6Q45 - chains F and G of the 8 polymer chains in the assembly; structure by X-ray diffraction, 3.60 A resolution.

# Chain F
Molecule: ATP synthase subunit beta
From: Fusobacterium nucleatum subsp. nucleatum ATCC 25586
UniProtKB: Q8RGE2 (ATPB_FUSNN); residue numbers follow UniProt; this construct covers 1-462
Sequence (462 residues; row label = number of the first residue in the row):
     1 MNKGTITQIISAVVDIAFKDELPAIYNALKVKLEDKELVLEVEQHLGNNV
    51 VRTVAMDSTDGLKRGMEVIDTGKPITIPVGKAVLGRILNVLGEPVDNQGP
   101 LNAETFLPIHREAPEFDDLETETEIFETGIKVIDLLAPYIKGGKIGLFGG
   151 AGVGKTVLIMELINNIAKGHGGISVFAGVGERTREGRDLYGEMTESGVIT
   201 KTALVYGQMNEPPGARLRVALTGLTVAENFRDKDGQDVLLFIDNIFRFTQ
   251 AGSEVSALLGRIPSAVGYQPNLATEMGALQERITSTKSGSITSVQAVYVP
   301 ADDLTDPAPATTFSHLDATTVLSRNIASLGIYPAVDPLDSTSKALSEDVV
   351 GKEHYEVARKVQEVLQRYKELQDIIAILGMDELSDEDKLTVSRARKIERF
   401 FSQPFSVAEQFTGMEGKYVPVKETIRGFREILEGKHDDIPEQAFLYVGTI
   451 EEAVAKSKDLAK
Bound ions: Mg2+: Thr-156 (together with ADP)
Ligand contacts:
  - ADP (adenosine-5'-diphosphate): Gly-150, Ala-151, Gly-152, Val-153, Gly-154, Lys-155, Thr-156, Val-157, Arg-182, Tyr-332, Pro-333, Phe-405, Ala-408, Phe-411
  - ATP (adenosine-5'-triphosphate): Lys-343, Tyr-355, Arg-359
Swiss-Prot annotation at these positions:
  - binding site (ATP): Gly-149 to Thr-156
Reported in the primary citation:
  - Mg2+ coordination: Thr-156
  - binding site for ADP: Tyr-332, Phe-411

# Chain G
Molecule: ATP synthase gamma chain
From: Fusobacterium nucleatum subsp. nucleatum ATCC 25586
UniProtKB: Q8RGE1 (ATPG_FUSNN); residue numbers follow UniProt; this construct covers 1-282
Sequence (282 residues; row label = number of the first residue in the row):
     1 MPGMKEIKSRIKSVQSTRQITNAMEIVSTTKFKRYSKLVTESRPYEESMR
    51 KILGNIASGVKNEGHPLFDGRKEVKSIAIIVITSDRGLCGSFNSSTLKEL
   101 EKLVEKNKNKNITIIPFGRKAIDFITKRNYEFSESFSKISPDEMNKIAGE
   151 ISEEVVEKYNNHIYDEVYVIYNKFISALRYDLTCERIIPITRPEVELNSE
   201 YIFEPSTEYILSALLPRFINLQIYQAILNNTASEHSARKNSMSSATDNAD
   251 EMIKTLNIKYNRNRQSAITQEITEIVGGASAL
Unresolved in the structure: 1

# Chain F / chain G interface
Pairs across the interface (10):
  Ala-301(F) with Arg-262(G), hydrogen bond (backbone-side chain)
  Asp-373(F) with Arg-10(G), salt bridge
  Ala-376(F) with Asn-248(G), hydrogen bond (backbone-side chain); Met-252(G), hydrophobic
  Ile-377(F) with Ala-245(G); Asn-248(G); Met-252(G), hydrophobic
  Asp-381(F) with Gly-90(G); Ser-91(G)
  Glu-382(F) with Gly-90(G)
Other interface residues (no listed pair), chain F (10 interface residues in all): Ile-262, Ile-375, Leu-378, Lys-388
Other interface residues (no listed pair), chain G (11 interface residues in all): Ser-94, Ser-244, Ala-249, Ala-281

# Summary
The interface between chain F and chain G involves 10 residues on one side and 11 on the other, with 2
hydrogen bonds and 1 salt bridge. Among the polar pairs are Asp-373(F)/Arg-10(G), Ala-301(F)/Arg-262(G) and
Ala-376(F)/Asn-248(G). From the paper: a binding site for ADP at Tyr-332(F) and Phe-411(F); Mg2+ coordination
by Thr-156(F).
Here chain F is ATP synthase subunit beta and chain G is ATP synthase gamma chain, both from Fusobacterium
nucleatum subsp. nucleatum ATCC 25586. Entry 6Q45 (F1-ATPase from Fusobacterium nucleatum) was determined by
X-ray diffraction.
